5GAR - chains P and Q of the 26 polymer chains in the assembly; structure by electron microscopy, 6.40 A resolution (low resolution: residue-level contacts below are approximate; hydrogen-bond / salt-bridge calls are withheld).

[Chain P (and Q)]
Protein: Vacuolar type ATP synthase subunit
Source organism: Thermus thermophilus
Notes: chain Q of this document is another copy of the same molecule, construct and numbering; everything in this record applies to it too
UniProt: P74900 (P74900_THETH); residues -18 to 80 here correspond to UniProt positions 1-99 (UniProt number = residue number + 19)
Amino-acid sequence (99 residues; row label = number of the first residue in the row; numbers below 1 keep their minus sign (Met-18 is residue -18)):
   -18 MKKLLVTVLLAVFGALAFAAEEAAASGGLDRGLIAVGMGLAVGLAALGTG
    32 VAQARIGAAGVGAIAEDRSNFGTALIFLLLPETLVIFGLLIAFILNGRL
Unresolved in the structure: -18 to 0
From the paper describing this entry:
  - catalytic residues: Glu63 (citing earlier work)

[How chain P and chain Q interact]
Pairs across the interface (14):
  Ala1(P) with Ala6(Q); Ser7(Q); Gly8(Q)
  Asp11(P) with Gly9(Q)
  Leu14(P) with Gly13(Q)
  Ile15(P) with Gly13(Q)
  Gly18(P) with Ala16(Q); Val17(Q)
  Ala22(P) with Gly20(Q); Gly24(Q)
  Leu25(P) with Gly24(Q)
  Ala26(P) with Gly24(Q)
  Gly29(P) with Gly31(Q)
  Gly78(P) with Ala5(Q)
Also at the interface, not in a pair above, chain P (13 interface residues in all): Met19, Ala33, Ile75
Also at the interface, not in a pair above, chain Q (15 interface residues in all): Ala4, Leu10, Leu28, Ala35

[In short]
13 residues of chain P face 15 of chain Q across their interface. From the paper: the catalytic residue
Glu63(P).
Chain P and chain Q are both Vacuolar type ATP synthase subunit (Thermus thermophilus); the structure, Thermus
thermophilus V/A-ATPase, conformation 1, was determined by electron microscopy (same publication as 5GAS).
